5STT - chains A and B; structure by X-ray diffraction, 1.49 A resolution.

# Chain A
Protein: Pre-mRNA-splicing factor 8
From: Saccharomyces cerevisiae S288C
UniProt: P33334 (PRP8_YEAST); numbering as in UniProt (aligned over 1836-2090)
Sequence (258 residues; each row starts with the number of its first residue):
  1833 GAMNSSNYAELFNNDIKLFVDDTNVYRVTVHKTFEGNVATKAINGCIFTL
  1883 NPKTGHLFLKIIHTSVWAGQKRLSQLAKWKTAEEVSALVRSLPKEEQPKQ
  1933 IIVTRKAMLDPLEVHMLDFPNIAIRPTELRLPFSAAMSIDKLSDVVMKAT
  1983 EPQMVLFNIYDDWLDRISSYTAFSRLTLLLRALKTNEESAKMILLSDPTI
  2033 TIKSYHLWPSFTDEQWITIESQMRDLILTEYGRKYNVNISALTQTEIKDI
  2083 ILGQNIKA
Unresolved in the structure: 2070-2090
Differences from the reference sequence: expression tag (1833-1835)
Curated features (UniProtKB/Swiss-Prot):
  - mutagenesis: Asp1853 (D1853A: Alters protein folding. Severely impaired growth. Strongly reduced growth at 35 degrees Celsius; when associated with A-1854; D1853N: Reduced growth at 30 degrees Celsius ...), Asp1854 (D1854A: Reduced growth at 30 degrees Celsius. Strongly reduced growth at 16 degrees Celsius. Strongly reduced growth at 35 degrees Celsius; when associated with A-1853 ...), Thr1855 (T1855A: Reduced growth at 30 degrees Celsius. Strongly reduced growth at 16 degrees Celsius), Thr1936 (T1936A: Reduced growth at 30 degrees Celsius. Strongly reduced growth at 16 degrees Celsius), Arg1937 (R1937K: Severely impaired growth. Reduced growth at 30 degrees Celsius. Strongly reduced growth at 16 degrees Celsius)

# Chain B
Protein: A1 cistron-splicing factor AAR2
From: Saccharomyces cerevisiae S288C
UniProt: P32357 (AAR2_YEAST); aligned to UniProt positions 1-317 over residues 1-317
Sequence (308 residues; each row starts with the number of its first residue; note: 13 numbers in that range are skipped by the numbering (no residue carries them; nothing is unmodelled there); numbers below 1 keep their minus sign (Gly-3 is residue -3)):
    -3 GAMAMNTVPFTSAPIEVTIGIDQYSFNVKENQPFHGIKDIPIGHVHVIHF
    47 QHADNSSMRYGYWFDCRMGNFYIQYDPKDGLYKMMEERDGAKFENIVHNF
    97 KERQMMVSYPKIDEDDTWYNLTEFVQMDKIRKIVRKDENQFSYVDSSMTT
   147 VQENEL
   166 SSSSSDPAHSLNYTVINFKSREAIRPGHEMEDFLDKSYYLNTVMLQGIFK
   216 NSSNYFGELQFAFLNAMFFGNYGSSLQWHAMIELICSSATVPKHMLDKLD
   266 EILYYQIKTLPEQYSDILLNERVWNICLYSSFQKNSLHNTEKIMENKYPE
   316 LL
Unresolved in the structure: -3 to 0, 166-169
Differences from the reference sequence: expression tag (-3 to 0); conflict Ser166 (Leu153 in P32357), Ser167 (Lys154 in P32357), Ser170 (Asp in P32357)
Ligand contacts: 2-(2-methoxyethoxy)benzoic acid (V1U): Lys273, Glu277, Ile308, Asn311, Lys312
Curated features (UniProtKB/Swiss-Prot):
  - region: Leu261 to Ile282 (Leucine-zipper)
  - modified residue: Ser253 (Phosphoserine), Thr274 (Phosphothreonine)

# How chain A and chain B interact
Contacting residue pairs - 17 pairs, chain A then chain B:
  Gln1907(A) - Met195(B)
  Gln1907(A) - Leu199(B)
  Leu1908(A) - Met195(B)  hydrophobic
  Trp1911(A) - Glu194(B)
  Trp1911(A) - Met195(B)
  Trp1911(A) - Phe198(B)  hydrophobic
  Asp1942(A) - Lys184(B)  salt bridge
  Asp1942(A) - Phe198(B)
  Glu1945(A) - Lys184(B)  salt bridge
  Val1946(A) - Ile189(B)  hydrophobic
  Val1946(A) - Glu194(B)
  Val1946(A) - Phe198(B)  hydrophobic
  His1947(A) - Glu194(B)  salt bridge
  Leu1949(A) - Lys184(B)
  Leu1949(A) - Ser185(B)
  Leu1949(A) - Arg186(B)
  Asp1950(A) - Arg186(B)  salt bridge

# In short
9 residues of chain A face 8 of chain B across their interface; the contacts include 4 salt bridges. Polar
pairs include Asp1942(A)-Lys184(B), Glu1945(A)-Lys184(B) and His1947(A)-Glu194(B). Ligands of chain B:
2-(2-methoxyethoxy)benzoic acid. Curated annotation (UniProt) lists 5 mutagenesis sites on chain A.
Here chain A is Pre-mRNA-splicing factor 8 and chain B is A1 cistron-splicing factor AAR2, both from
Saccharomyces cerevisiae S288C. Entry 5STT (PanDDA analysis group deposition -- Aar2/RNaseH in complex with
fragment P03C03 from the F2X-Universal Library) was determined by X-ray diffraction (same publication as 5ST0,
5ST1, 5ST2, 5ST3, 5ST4, 5ST5 and 248 further entries).
